PDB entry 7V50 | X-ray diffraction, 2.30 A resolution | chain A

[Chain A]
Molecule: Putative flavin-binding monooxygenase
From: Acinetobacter calcoaceticus
Reference sequence: A0A0A8XFY0 (A0A0A8XFY0_ACICA); numbering as in UniProt (aligned over 1-542)
Amino-acid sequence (562 residues; row label = number of the first residue in the row; numbers below 1 keep their minus sign (Met-19 is residue -19)):
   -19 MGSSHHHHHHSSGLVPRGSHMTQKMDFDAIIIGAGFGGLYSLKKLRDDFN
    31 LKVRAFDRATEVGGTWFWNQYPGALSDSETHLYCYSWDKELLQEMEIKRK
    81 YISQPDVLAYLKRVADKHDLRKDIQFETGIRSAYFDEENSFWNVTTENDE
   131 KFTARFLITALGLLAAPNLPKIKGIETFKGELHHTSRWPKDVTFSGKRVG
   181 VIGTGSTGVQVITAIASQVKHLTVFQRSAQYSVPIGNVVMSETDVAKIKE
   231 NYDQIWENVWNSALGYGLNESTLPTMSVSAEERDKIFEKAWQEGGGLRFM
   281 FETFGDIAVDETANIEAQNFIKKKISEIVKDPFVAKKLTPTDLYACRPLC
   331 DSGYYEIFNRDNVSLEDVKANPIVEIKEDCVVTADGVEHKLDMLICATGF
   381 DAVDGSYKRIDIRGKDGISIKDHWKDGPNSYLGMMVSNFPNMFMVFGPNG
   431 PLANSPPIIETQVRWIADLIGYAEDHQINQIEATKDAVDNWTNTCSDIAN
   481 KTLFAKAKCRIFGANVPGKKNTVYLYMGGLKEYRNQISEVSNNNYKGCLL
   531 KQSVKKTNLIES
Not modelled in the structure: -19 to 4, 487-502, 533-542
Sequence notes: initiating methionine (-19); expression tag (-18 to 0); engineered mutation Tyr246 (Phe in A0A0A8XFY0), Leu277 (Phe in A0A0A8XFY0), Cys326 (Lys in A0A0A8XFY0), Ser386 (Asn in A0A0A8XFY0), Lys388 (Ile in A0A0A8XFY0), Ile390 (Met in A0A0A8XFY0), Phe426 (Leu in A0A0A8XFY0), Leu432 (Phe in A0A0A8XFY0), Ala433 (Thr in A0A0A8XFY0), Ser435 (Leu in A0A0A8XFY0), Ile438 (Ser in A0A0A8XFY0), Lys488 (Glu in A0A0A8XFY0), Cys489 (Ser in A0A0A8XFY0), Arg490 (Trp in A0A0A8XFY0), Leu505 (Phe in A0A0A8XFY0)
Small-molecule neighbours:
  - FAD (flavin-adenine dinucleotide): Ile12, Gly13, Ala14, Gly15, Phe16, Gly17, Gly18, Phe36, Asp37, Arg38, Gly43, Gly44, Thr45, Trp46, Trp48, Asn49, Tyr51, Ala54, Leu55, Ser56, Asp57, Ser58, Tyr63, Thr108, Gly109, Ile110, Ala140, Leu141, Gly142, Leu143, Tyr246, Ile390, Phe426, Ala433, Asn434, Ser435, Pro436, Ile439
  - NADP (NAP; NADP nicotinamide-adenine-dinucleotide phosphate): Asp57, Asn148, Pro150, Lys151, Ile182, Gly183, Thr184, Gly185, Ser186, Thr187, Gly188, Arg207, Ser208, Gln210, Arg327, Pro328, Val348, Ala377, Thr378, Gly379, Phe380

[Summary]
Ligands of chain A: flavin-adenine dinucleotide and NADP.
Chain A is Putative flavin-binding monooxygenase (Acinetobacter calcoaceticus); the structure, Structure of
cyclohexanone monooxygenase mutant from Acinetobacter calcoaceticus, was determined by X-ray diffraction
together with 7V4X from the same study.
